7Z47 - chains I and C of the 9 polymer chains in the assembly; structure by electron microscopy, 3.80 A resolution.

== Chain I (and C) ==
Name: Putative structural protein
Source organism: Escherichia phage vB_EcoP_SU10
Notes: chain C of this document is another copy of the same molecule, construct and numbering; everything in this record applies to it too
UniProt: A0A0B4N235 (A0A0B4N235_9CAUD); residue numbers follow UniProt; this construct covers 1-267
Sequence (267 residues; each row starts with the number of its first residue):
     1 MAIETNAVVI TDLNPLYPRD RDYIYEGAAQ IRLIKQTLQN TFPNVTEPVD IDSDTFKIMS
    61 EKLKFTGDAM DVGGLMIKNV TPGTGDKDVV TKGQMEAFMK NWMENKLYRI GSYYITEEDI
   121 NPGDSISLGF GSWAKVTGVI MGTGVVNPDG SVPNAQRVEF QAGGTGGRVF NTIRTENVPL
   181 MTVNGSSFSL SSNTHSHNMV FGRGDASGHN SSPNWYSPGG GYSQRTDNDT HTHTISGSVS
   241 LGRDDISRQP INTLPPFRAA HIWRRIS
Not modelled in the structure: 1-3, 98-267

== Interface between chain I and chain C ==
Pairs across the interface (33; chain I residue first):
  Thr11(I) - Val45(C)
  Asp12(I) - Val45(C)
  Asp12(I) - Thr46(C)
  Leu13(I) - Lys35(C)
  Asn14(I) - Lys35(C)  hydrogen bond (backbone-side chain)
  Pro15(I) - Arg32(C)  hydrogen bond (backbone-side chain)
  Pro15(I) - Gln36(C)
  Pro18(I) - Lys35(C)
  Asp20(I) - Ala28(C)
  Asp20(I) - Arg32(C)
  Gln30(I) - Ile31(C)
  Leu38(I) - Leu38(C)  hydrophobic
  Asn40(I) - Val49(C)
  Thr41(I) - Val49(C)
  Pro43(I) - Ile51(C)
  Asn44(I) - Ile51(C)
  Asn44(I) - Ser53(C)  hydrogen bond (backbone-side chain)
  Asn44(I) - Phe56(C)
  Glu47(I) - Ser60(C)  hydrogen bond (backbone-side chain)
  Val49(I) - Ser60(C)  hydrogen bond (backbone-side chain)
  Asp50(I) - Asp54(C)
  Asp50(I) - Leu63(C)
  Met59(I) - Phe65(C)
  Asp71(I) - Asp68(C)
  Asp71(I) - Ala69(C)  hydrogen bond (side chain-backbone)
  Leu75(I) - Asp68(C)
  Ile77(I) - Val72(C)
  Pro82(I) - Ile77(C)  hydrophobic
  Pro82(I) - Gly85(C)
  Pro82(I) - Asp86(C)
  Pro82(I) - Lys87(C)  hydrogen bond (backbone-backbone)
  Gly83(I) - Thr84(C)
  Val89(I) - Lys87(C)
Also at the interface, not in a pair above, chain I (29 interface residues in all): Leu16, Ile34, Phe42, Pro48, Asp52, Ala69
Also at the interface, not in a pair above, chain C (26 interface residues in all): Met59, Lys64

== Summary ==
Chain I and chain C form an interface of 29 and 26 residues respectively, with 7 hydrogen bonds. Among the
polar pairs are Asn14(I)-Lys35(C), Pro15(I)-Arg32(C) and Asn44(I)-Ser53(C).
Chain I and chain C are both Putative structural protein (Escherichia phage vB_EcoP_SU10); the structure, Tail
of bacteriophage SU10, was determined by electron microscopy, deposited together with 7Z4A and 7Z4F.
